Entry 8UPL (electron microscopy, 5.40 A resolution (low resolution: residue-level contacts below are approximate; hydrogen-bond / salt-bridge calls are withheld)); this record covers chains C2 and D2 of the 204 polymer chains in the assembly.

# Chain C2
Molecule: Flagellar motor switch protein FliM
Source organism: Salmonella enterica subsp. enterica serovar Typhimurium
UniProtKB: P26418 (FLIM_SALTY); numbering as in UniProt (aligned over 1-334)
Sequence (334 residues; row label = number of the first residue in the row):
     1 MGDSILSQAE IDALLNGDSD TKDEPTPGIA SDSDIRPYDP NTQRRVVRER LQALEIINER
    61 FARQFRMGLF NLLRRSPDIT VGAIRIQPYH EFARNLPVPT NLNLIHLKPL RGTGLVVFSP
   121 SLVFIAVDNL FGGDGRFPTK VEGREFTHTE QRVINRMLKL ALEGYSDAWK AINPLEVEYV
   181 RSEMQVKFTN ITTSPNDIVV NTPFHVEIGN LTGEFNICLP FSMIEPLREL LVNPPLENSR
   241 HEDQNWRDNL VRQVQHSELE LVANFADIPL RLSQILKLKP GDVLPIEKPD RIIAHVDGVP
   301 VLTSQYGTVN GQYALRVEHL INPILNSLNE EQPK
Unresolved in the structure: 1-35, 323-334
UniProt features mapped onto this chain:
  - mutagenesis: N155 (N155E: Altered motor bias with clockwise rotation, partially suppresses a yhjH disruption), L160 (L160D: Altered motor bias with clockwise rotation, partially suppresses a yhjH disruption)

# Chain D2
Molecule: Flagellar motor switch protein FliN
Source organism: Salmonella enterica subsp. enterica serovar Typhimurium
UniProtKB: P26419 (FLIN_SALTY); residue numbers follow UniProt; this construct covers 1-137
Sequence (137 residues; numbered 1 to 137; the number before each row is that of its first residue):
     1 MSDMNNPSDE NTGALDDLWA DALNEQKATT TKSAADAVFQ QLGGGDVSGA MQDIDLIMDI
    61 PVKLTVELGR TRMTIKELLR LTQGSVVALD GLAGEPLDIL INGYLIAQGE VVVVADKYGV
   121 RITDIITPSE RMRRLSR
Unresolved in the structure: 1-54

# Interface between chain C2 and chain D2
Contacting residue pairs - 97 pairs, chain C2 then chain D2:
  V254(C2) - I75(D2)
  Q255(C2) - T74(D2)
  Q255(C2) - K76(D2)
  S257(C2) - T74(D2)
  S257(C2) - I75(D2)
  E258(C2) - T71(D2)
  E258(C2) - R72(D2)
  E258(C2) - M73(D2)
  E258(C2) - T74(D2)
  L259(C2) - R72(D2)
  L259(C2) - M73(D2)
  L259(C2) - T74(D2)
  E260(C2) - R70(D2)
  E260(C2) - R72(D2)
  L261(C2) - R70(D2)
  L261(C2) - T71(D2)
  L261(C2) - M73(D2)
  V262(C2) - E67(D2)
  V262(C2) - R70(D2)
  A263(C2) - V66(D2)
  A263(C2) - E67(D2)
  A263(C2) - L68(D2)
  N264(C2) - T65(D2)
  N264(C2) - V66(D2)
  F265(C2) - V66(D2)
  F265(C2) - L68(D2)
  F265(C2) - L97(D2)
  A266(C2) - T65(D2)
  A266(C2) - V66(D2)
  D267(C2) - K63(D2)
  D267(C2) - L64(D2)
  I268(C2) - K63(D2)
  I268(C2) - L64(D2)
  P269(C2) - V62(D2)
  P269(C2) - K63(D2)
  L270(C2) - P61(D2)
  L270(C2) - V62(D2)
  L270(C2) - L64(D2)
  R271(C2) - D59(D2)
  R271(C2) - I60(D2)
  L272(C2) - M58(D2)
  L272(C2) - I60(D2)
  L272(C2) - V62(D2)
  S273(C2) - M58(D2)
  I275(C2) - L64(D2)
  L276(C2) - D55(D2)
  L276(C2) - M58(D2)
  K277(C2) - M58(D2)
  L278(C2) - I122(D2)
  K279(C2) - I122(D2)
  K279(C2) - I125(D2)
  P280(C2) - I122(D2)
  P280(C2) - T123(D2)
  P280(C2) - I125(D2)
  G281(C2) - I122(D2)
  D282(C2) - V120(D2)
  D282(C2) - R121(D2)
  D282(C2) - I122(D2)
  V283(C2) - V112(D2)
  V283(C2) - G119(D2)
  V283(C2) - V120(D2)
  L284(C2) - G119(D2)
  L284(C2) - V120(D2)
  P285(C2) - Y118(D2)
  I286(C2) - Y118(D2)
  I286(C2) - G119(D2)
  K288(C2) - D116(D2)
  K288(C2) - K117(D2)
  K288(C2) - Y118(D2)
  P289(C2) - Y118(D2)
  I292(C2) - L68(D2)
  G311(C2) - L92(D2)
  G311(C2) - A93(D2)
  Q312(C2) - L89(D2)
  Q312(C2) - D90(D2)
  Q312(C2) - G91(D2)
  Q312(C2) - L92(D2)
  Q312(C2) - A93(D2)
  Y313(C2) - L68(D2)
  Y313(C2) - A88(D2)
  Y313(C2) - L89(D2)
  Y313(C2) - G91(D2)
  Y313(C2) - L92(D2)
  Y313(C2) - A93(D2)
  Y313(C2) - G94(D2)
  Y313(C2) - E95(D2)
  Y313(C2) - L97(D2)
  A314(C2) - V87(D2)
  L315(C2) - S85(D2)
  L315(C2) - V86(D2)
  L315(C2) - V87(D2)
  R316(C2) - S85(D2)
  V317(C2) - T82(D2)
  V317(C2) - G84(D2)
  V317(C2) - S85(D2)
  E318(C2) - Q83(D2)
  L320(C2) - L78(D2)
Also at the interface, not in a pair above, chain C2 (48 interface residues in all): V251, H256, E287, Y306, H319
Also at the interface, not in a pair above, chain D2 (51 interface residues in all): I57, G69, E77, L81, V111, D124

# Overview
48 residues of chain C2 face 51 of chain D2 across their interface. UniProt lists 2 mutagenesis sites on chain
C2.
Here chain C2 is Flagellar motor switch protein FliM and chain D2 is Flagellar motor switch protein FliN, both
from Salmonella enterica subsp. enterica serovar Typhimurium. Entry 8UPL (Cryo-EM structure of a Clockwise
locked form of the Salmonella enterica Typhimurium flagellar C-ring, with C34 ...) was determined by electron
microscopy (same publication as 8UCS, 8UMD, 8UMX and 8UOX).
